1HQ6 - chains B and D of the 4 polymer chains in the assembly; structure by X-ray diffraction, 2.70 A resolution.

[Chain B (and D)]
Name: Histidine decarboxylase
Organism: Lactobacillus sp
Notes: EC 4.1.1.22; fragment: alpha chain (residues 82-310); chain D of this document is another copy of the same molecule, construct and numbering; everything in this record applies to it too
UniProtKB: P00862 (DCHS_LACS3); residue numbers follow UniProt; this construct covers 82-310
Sequence (229 residues; each row starts with the number of its first residue):
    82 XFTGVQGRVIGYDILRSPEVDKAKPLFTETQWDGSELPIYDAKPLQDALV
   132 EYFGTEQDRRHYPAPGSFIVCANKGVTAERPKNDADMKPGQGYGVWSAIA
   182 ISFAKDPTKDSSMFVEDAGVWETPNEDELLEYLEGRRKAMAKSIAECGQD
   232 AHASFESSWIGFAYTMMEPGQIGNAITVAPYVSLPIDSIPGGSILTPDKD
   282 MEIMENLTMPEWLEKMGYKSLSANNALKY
Differences from the reference sequence: modified residue (82)
Modified residues: PYR (pyruvic acid) at position 82
Reported in the primary citation:
  - catalytic residues: Glu197 (citing earlier work)

[Chain B / chain D interface]
Pairs across the interface (11):
  Leu276(B) - Asp279(D)
  Thr277(B) - Asp279(D)
  Pro278(B) - Asp279(D)
  Asp279(B) - Leu276(D)
  Asp279(B) - Thr277(D)
  Asp279(B) - Pro278(D)
  Asp279(B) - Asp279(D)
  Asp279(B) - Lys280(D)  hydrogen bond (side chain-backbone)
  Lys280(B) - Asp279(D)  hydrogen bond (backbone-side chain)
  Lys280(B) - Glu283(D)  salt bridge
  Glu283(B) - Lys280(D)  salt bridge

[Summary]
The chain B/chain D interface involves 6 residues from each chain, with 2 hydrogen bonds and 2 salt bridges.
Among the polar pairs are Lys280(B)-Glu283(D) and Asp279(B)-Lys280(D). The paper reports the catalytic residue
Glu197(B).
Both chains are Histidine decarboxylase (Lactobacillus sp). Entry 1HQ6 (Structure of pyruvoyl-dependent
histidine decarboxylase at ph 8) was determined by X-ray diffraction.
